PDB entry 6RVZ | X-ray diffraction, 2.10 A resolution | chain A

[Chain A]
Molecule: Protein angel homolog 2
Organism: Homo sapiens
UniProtKB: Q5VTE6 (ANGE2_HUMAN); residue numbers follow UniProt; this construct covers 119-544
Sequence (429 residues; numbered 116 to 544; the number before each row is that of its first residue):
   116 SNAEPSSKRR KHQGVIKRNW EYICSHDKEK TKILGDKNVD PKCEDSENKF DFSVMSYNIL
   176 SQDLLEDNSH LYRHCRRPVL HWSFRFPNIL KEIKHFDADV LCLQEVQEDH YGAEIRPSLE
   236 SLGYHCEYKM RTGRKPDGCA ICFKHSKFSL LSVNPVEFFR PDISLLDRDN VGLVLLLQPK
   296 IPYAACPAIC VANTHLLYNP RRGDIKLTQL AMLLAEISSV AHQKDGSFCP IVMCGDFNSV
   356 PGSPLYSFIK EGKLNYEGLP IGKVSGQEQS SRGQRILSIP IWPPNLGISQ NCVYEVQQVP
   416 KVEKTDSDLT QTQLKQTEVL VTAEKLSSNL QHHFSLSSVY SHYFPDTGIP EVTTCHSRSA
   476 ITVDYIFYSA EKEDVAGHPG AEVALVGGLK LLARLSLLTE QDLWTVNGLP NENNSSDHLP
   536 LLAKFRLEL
Not modelled in the structure: 116-128, 139-162, 298-300, 416-441, 486-502
Differences from the reference sequence: expression tag (116-118)
Bound ions: Mg2+: E220 (together with adenosine-2',3'-vanadate); K+: S334, W519, N522 (together with adenosine)
Ligand contacts:
  - adenosine (ADN): H189, S472, W519, N522
  - adenosine-2',3'-vanadate (KL2): N173, L179, N183, L186, E220, R246, H310, Y313, D351, N353, V478, H533

[In short]
Chain A binds adenosine-2',3'-vanadate and adenosine. S334, W519 and N522 form the K+ site.
Chain A is Protein angel homolog 2 (Homo sapiens); the structure, Crystal structure of ANGEL2, a 2',3'-cyclic
phosphatase, in complex with adenosine-2',3'-vanadate, was determined by X-ray diffraction, deposited together
with 6RW0.
